PDB entry 8TUX | electron microscopy, 3.90 A resolution | chains l1 and 2w of the 181 polymer chains in the assembly

Chain l1 (and 2w):
Protein: Capsid protein
From: Pseudomonas phage PP7
Notes: chain 2w of this document is another copy of the same molecule, construct and numbering; everything in this record applies to it too
Reference sequence: P03630 (CAPSD_BPPP7); residues 1-127 here correspond to UniProt positions 2-128 (UniProt number = residue number + 1)
Chain sequence (127 residues; row label = number of the first residue in the row):
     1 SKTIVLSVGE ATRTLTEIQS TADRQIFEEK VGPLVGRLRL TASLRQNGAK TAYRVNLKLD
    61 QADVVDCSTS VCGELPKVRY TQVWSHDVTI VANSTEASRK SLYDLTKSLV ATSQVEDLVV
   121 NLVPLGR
Swiss-Prot annotation at these positions:
  - binding site (RNA): R39, R45, A52, R54, K58, D60, V83, S85, T89

Chain l1 / chain 2w interface:
Pairs across the interface - 8 pairs, chain l1 then chain 2w:
  K2(l1) with S1(2w)
  A22(l1) with I18(2w); Q19(2w); S20(2w)
  Y53(l1) with L34(2w)
  A92(l1) with V35(2w), hydrophobic
  N93(l1) with L75(2w); P76(2w)
Other interface residues (no listed pair), chain l1 (6 interface residues in all): S20

Overview:
6 residues of chain l1 and 8 residues of chain 2w are in contact. UniProt lists 9 RNA-binding residues on
chain l1.
Both chains are Capsid protein (Pseudomonas phage PP7). Entry 8TUX (Capsid of mature PP7 virion with 3'end
region of PP7 genomic RNA) was determined by electron microscopy (same publication as 8TUM and 8TUW).
